Entry 8IY0 (X-ray diffraction, 2.26 A resolution); this record covers chain A.

== Chain A ==
Molecule: p26
From: Pseudomonas phage PaP2
UniProt: Q6PVL0 (Q6PVL0_9CAUD); numbering as in UniProt (aligned over 2-93)
Sequence (92 residues; row label = number of the first residue in the row):
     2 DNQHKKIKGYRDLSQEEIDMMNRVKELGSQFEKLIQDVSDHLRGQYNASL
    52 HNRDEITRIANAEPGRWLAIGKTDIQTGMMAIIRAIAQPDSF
Residues lining bound ligands:
  - 3'-amp (3AM; [(2R,3S,4R,5R)-5-(6-aminopurin-9-yl)-4-hydroxy-2-(hydroxymethyl)oxolan-3-yl] dihydrogen phosphate), molecule 1: G66, R67, A70, I71, T74
  - 3'-amp (3AM), molecule 2: G66, R67, A70, I71, T74
  - 3'-amp (3AM), molecule 3: G66, R67, A70, I71, T74
  - 3'-amp (3AM), molecule 4: G66, R67, A70, I71, T74
What the authors report for this chain:
  - binding site for 3'-amp: R67, A70, I71, T74
  - mutagenesis - T74A (KD of 291 nM): decreased binding to 3'-amp
  - mutagenesis - R67A: abolished binding to 3'-amp
  - mutagenesis - R67A, T74A: unchanged binding to 3',3'-cGAMP
  - mutagenesis - Y11A, K26A: unchanged binding to 3'-amp
  - mutagenesis - Y11A, K26A: decreased signaling in response to 2',3'-cGAMP

== Overview ==
Ligands of chain A: 4 copies of 3'-amp. From the paper: a binding site for 3'-amp at R67, A70 and I71 among
others; Y11A and K26A reduce signaling in response to 2',3'-cGAMP; 4 substitutions were tested in all.
Chain A is p26 (Pseudomonas phage PaP2); the structure, Structure of Acb2 complexed with cAAA, was determined
by X-ray diffraction together with 8IXZ, 8IY2 and 8J8O from the same study.
